Entry 5MPO (X-ray diffraction, 2.43 A resolution); this record covers chains B and C of the 4 polymer chains in the assembly.

# Chain B
Name: Molybdopterin synthase sulfur carrier subunit
Organism: Homo sapiens
UniProt: O96033 (MOC2A_HUMAN); residue numbers follow UniProt; this construct covers 7-88
Amino-acid sequence (106 residues; numbered -17 to 88; the number before each row is that of its first residue; numbers below 1 keep their minus sign (Met-17 is residue -17)):
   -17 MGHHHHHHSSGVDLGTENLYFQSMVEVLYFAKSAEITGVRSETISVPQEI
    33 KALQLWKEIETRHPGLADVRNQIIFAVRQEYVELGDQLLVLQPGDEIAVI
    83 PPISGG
Not modelled in the structure: -17 to 4
Differences from the reference sequence: initiating methionine (-17); expression tag (-16 to 6)
UniProt features mapped onto this chain:
  - modified residue: Gly88 (1-thioglycine)
  - natural variant: Val7 (V7F: In MOCODB)

# Chain C
Name: Molybdopterin synthase catalytic subunit
Organism: Homo sapiens
Notes: EC 2.8.1.12
UniProt: O96007 (MOC2B_HUMAN); residues 27-179 here = UniProt positions 27-179
Amino-acid sequence (154 residues; row label = number of the first residue in the row):
    26 MSAFEPSRKDMDEVEEKSKDVINFTAEKLSVDEVSQLVISPLCGAISLFV
    76 GTTRNNFEGKKVISLEYEAYLPMAENEVRKICSDIRQKWPVKHIAVFHRL
   126 GLVPVSEASIIIAVSSAHRAASLEAVSYAIDTLKAKVPIWKKEIYEESST
   176 WKGN
Not modelled in the structure: 26-39, 172-179
Differences from the reference sequence: initiating methionine (26)
UniProt features mapped onto this chain:
  - binding site (substrate): His143, Arg144, Lys159, Lys166 to Glu168
  - natural variant: Glu168 (E168K: In MOCODB)

# Chain B / chain C interface
Residue-residue contacts (40; chain B residue first):
  Leu10(B) with Tyr95(C), hydrophobic
  Phe12(B) with Glu93(C); Tyr95(C), hydrophobic; Trp165(C), hydrophobic
  Ala13(B) with Glu93(C), hydrogen bond (backbone-side chain); Trp165(C), hydrophobic
  Ala58(B) with Met98(C), hydrophobic
  Gln61(B) with Pro97(C); Met98(C)
  Glu62(B) with Asn101(C); Lys105(C), salt bridge
  Tyr63(B) with Met98(C), hydrophobic; Glu102(C); Lys161(C), hydrogen bond (side chain-backbone); Pro163(C)
  Glu78(B) with Tyr95(C), hydrogen bond
  Ala80(B) with Tyr95(C), hydrophobic
  Ile82(B) with Trp165(C), hydrophobic
  Pro83(B) with Trp165(C), hydrogen bond (backbone-side chain)
  Pro84(B) with Trp165(C)
  Ile85(B) with Lys159(C); Ala160(C); Lys161(C); Val162(C); Ile164(C); Trp165(C)
  Ser86(B) with Ile164(C), hydrogen bond (backbone-backbone); Trp165(C); Lys166(C), hydrogen bond (side chain-backbone)
  Gly87(B) with Leu158(C); Lys159(C), hydrogen bond (backbone-side chain); Ile164(C); Lys166(C)
  Gly88(B) with Tyr92(C), hydrogen bond (backbone-side chain); His123(C), hydrogen bond (backbone-side chain); Ser134(C), hydrogen bond (backbone-side chain); Ile135(C); Leu158(C); Lys159(C); Lys166(C)
Also at the interface, not in a pair above, chain C (21 interface residues in all): Ala94

# In short
16 residues of chain B face 21 of chain C across their interface, with 10 hydrogen bonds and 1 salt bridge.
Polar contacts include Glu62(B)-Lys105(C), Ala13(B)-Glu93(C) and Tyr63(B)-Lys161(C). UniProt lists 6
substrate-binding residues on chain C.
Chain B is Molybdopterin synthase sulfur carrier subunit and chain C is Molybdopterin synthase catalytic
subunit, both from Homo sapiens; the structure, Crystal structure of human molybdopterin synthase complex, was
determined by X-ray diffraction.
